Entry 5CO8 (X-ray diffraction, 2.40 A resolution); this record covers chains R and C of the 5 polymer chains in the assembly.

== Chain R ==
Molecule: 31-nt DNA strand
Sequence (31 nucleotides; numbered 0 to 30; the number before each row is that of its first residue; numbering starts at 0):
     0 TTCCAACCAC CGCTCAACTC AACTGCAGTC T

== Chain C ==
Protein: Nuclease-like protein
From: Chaetomium thermophilum (strain DSM 1495 / CBS 144.50 / IMI 039719)
UniProtKB: G0RYN2 (G0RYN2_CHATD); residue numbers follow UniProt; this construct covers 2-465
Amino-acid sequence (464 residues; numbered 2 to 465; the number before each row is that of its first residue):
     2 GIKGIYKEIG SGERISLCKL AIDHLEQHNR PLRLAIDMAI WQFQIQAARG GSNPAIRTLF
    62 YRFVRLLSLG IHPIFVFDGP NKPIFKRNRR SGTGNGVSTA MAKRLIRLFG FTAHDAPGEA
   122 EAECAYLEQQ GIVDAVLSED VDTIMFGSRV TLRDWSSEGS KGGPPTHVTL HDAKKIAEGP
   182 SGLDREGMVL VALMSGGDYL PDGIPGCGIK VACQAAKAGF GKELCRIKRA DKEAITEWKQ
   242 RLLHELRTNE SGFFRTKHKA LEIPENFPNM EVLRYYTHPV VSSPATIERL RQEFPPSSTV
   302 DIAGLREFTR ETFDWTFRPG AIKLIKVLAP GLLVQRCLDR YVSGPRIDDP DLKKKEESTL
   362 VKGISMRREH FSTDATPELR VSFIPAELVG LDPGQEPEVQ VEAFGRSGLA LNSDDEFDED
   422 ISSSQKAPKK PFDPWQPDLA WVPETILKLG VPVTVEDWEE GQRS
Unresolved in the structure: 85-95, 160-162, 227-234, 343-356, 401-431
Modified / non-standard residues: Mse39, Mse102, Mse146, Mse189, Mse195, Mse271, Mse367 (selenomethionine; parent Met)
Bound ions: Mg2+ site 1: Asp141, Asp143 (shared with 3 residues of chain A); Mg2+ site 2: Asp141 (shared with 3 residues of chain A)

== Chain R / chain C interface ==
Contacting residue pairs - 13 pairs, chain R then chain C:
  DA21(R) - Arg256(C)  hydrogen bond to the phosphate
  DC22(R) - Lys211(C)  phosphate contact
  DC22(R) - Arg256(C)  phosphate contact
  DT23(R) - Gly207(C)  sugar contact
  DT23(R) - Gly209(C)  phosphate contact
  DT23(R) - Ile210(C)  hydrogen bond to the phosphate
  DT23(R) - Lys211(C)  hydrogen bond to the phosphate
  DT23(R) - Val212(C)  phosphate contact
  DG24(R) - Pro206(C)  phosphate contact
  DG24(R) - Gly207(C)  phosphate contact
  DG24(R) - Cys208(C)  phosphate contact
  DG24(R) - Gly209(C)  hydrogen bond to the phosphate
  DT30(R) - Phe44(C)  sugar contact
Other interface residues (no listed pair), chain C (12 interface residues in all): Ser196, Ile205, Gln215

== In short ==
The interface between chain R and chain C involves 5 residues on one side and 12 on the other; the contacts
include 4 hydrogen bonds. Polar contacts include DA21(R)-Arg256(C), DT23(R)-Ile210(C) and DT23(R)-Lys211(C).
Asp141(C) and Asp143(C) coordinate Mg2+ site 1.
Here chain R is a 31-nt DNA strand and chain C is Nuclease-like protein (Chaetomium thermophilum (strain DSM
1495 / CBS 144.50 / IMI 039719)). Entry 5CO8 (Crystal structure of the Holliday junction-resolving enzyme GEN1
(WT) in complex with product DNA and Mg2+ ...) was determined by X-ray diffraction together with 5CNQ from the
same study.
